Entry 6YAI (electron microscopy, 9.20 A resolution (very low resolution: no residue pairs are listed; an interface is given only as per-side residue counts)); this record covers chains A and J of the 14 polymer chains in the assembly.

== Chain A (and J) ==
Protein: Clathrin heavy chain
From: Sus scrofa
Notes: chain J of this document is another copy of the same molecule, construct and numbering; everything in this record applies to it too
UniProt: C0MHR2 (C0MHR2_PIG); residue numbers follow UniProt; this construct covers 1-1630
Amino-acid sequence (1630 residues; each row starts with the number of its first residue):
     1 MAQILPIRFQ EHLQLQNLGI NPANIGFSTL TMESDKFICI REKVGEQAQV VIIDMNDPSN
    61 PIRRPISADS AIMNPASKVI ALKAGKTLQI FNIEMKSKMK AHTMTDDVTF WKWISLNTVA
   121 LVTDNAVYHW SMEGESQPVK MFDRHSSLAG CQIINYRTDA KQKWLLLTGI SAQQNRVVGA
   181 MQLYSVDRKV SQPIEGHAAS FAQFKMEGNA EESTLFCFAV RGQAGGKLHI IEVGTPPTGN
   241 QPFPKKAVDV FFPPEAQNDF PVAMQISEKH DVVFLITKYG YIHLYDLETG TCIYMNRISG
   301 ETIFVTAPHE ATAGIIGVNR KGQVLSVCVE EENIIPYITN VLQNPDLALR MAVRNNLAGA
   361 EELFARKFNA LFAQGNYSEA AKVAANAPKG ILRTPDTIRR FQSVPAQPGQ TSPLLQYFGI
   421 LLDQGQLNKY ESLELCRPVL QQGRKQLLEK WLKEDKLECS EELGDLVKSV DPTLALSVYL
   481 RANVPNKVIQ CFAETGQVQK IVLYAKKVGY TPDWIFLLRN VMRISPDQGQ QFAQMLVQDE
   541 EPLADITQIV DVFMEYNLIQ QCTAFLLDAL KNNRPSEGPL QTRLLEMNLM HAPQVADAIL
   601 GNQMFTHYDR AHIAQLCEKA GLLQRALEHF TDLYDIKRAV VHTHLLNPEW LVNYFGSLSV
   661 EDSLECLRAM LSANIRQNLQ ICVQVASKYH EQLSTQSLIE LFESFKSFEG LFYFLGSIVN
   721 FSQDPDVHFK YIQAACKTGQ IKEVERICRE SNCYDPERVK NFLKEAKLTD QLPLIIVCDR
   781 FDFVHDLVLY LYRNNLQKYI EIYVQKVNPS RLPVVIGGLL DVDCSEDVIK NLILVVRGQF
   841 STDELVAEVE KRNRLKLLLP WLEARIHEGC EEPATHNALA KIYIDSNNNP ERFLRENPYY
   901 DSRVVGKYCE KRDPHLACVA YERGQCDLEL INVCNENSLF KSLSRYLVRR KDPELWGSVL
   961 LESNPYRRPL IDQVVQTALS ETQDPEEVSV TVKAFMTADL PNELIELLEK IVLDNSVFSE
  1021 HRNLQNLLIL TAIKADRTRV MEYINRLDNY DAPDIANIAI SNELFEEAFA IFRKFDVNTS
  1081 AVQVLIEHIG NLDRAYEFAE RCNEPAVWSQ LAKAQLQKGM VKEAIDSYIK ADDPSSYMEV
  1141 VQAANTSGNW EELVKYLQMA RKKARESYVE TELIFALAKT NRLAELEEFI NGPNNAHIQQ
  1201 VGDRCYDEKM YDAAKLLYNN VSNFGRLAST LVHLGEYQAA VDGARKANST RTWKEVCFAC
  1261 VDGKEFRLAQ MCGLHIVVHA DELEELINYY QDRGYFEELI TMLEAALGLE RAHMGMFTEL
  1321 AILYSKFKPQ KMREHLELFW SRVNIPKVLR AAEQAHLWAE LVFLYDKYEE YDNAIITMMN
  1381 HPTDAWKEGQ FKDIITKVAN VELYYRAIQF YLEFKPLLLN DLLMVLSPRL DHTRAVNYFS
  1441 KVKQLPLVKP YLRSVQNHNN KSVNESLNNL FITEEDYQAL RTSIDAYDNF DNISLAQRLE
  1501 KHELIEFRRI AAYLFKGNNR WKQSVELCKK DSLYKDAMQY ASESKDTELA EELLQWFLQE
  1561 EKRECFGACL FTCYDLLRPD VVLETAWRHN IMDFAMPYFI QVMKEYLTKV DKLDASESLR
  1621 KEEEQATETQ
Disordered / not traced: 1-1247, 1627-1630 (chain J: 1-1461, 1627-1630)

== Interface between chain A and chain J ==
At this resolution (9 A) residue pairs are not listed: 10 residues of chain A and 16 of chain J lie at the interface.

== Overview ==
10 residues of chain A face 16 of chain J across their interface.
Both chains are Clathrin heavy chain (Sus scrofa). Entry 6YAI (Clathrin with bound beta2 appendage of AP2) was
determined by electron microscopy.
